PDB entry 9FFT | electron microscopy, 3.10 A resolution | chains B and F of the 6 polymer chains in the assembly

== Chain B ==
Protein: Gamma-aminobutyric acid receptor subunit beta-3
From: Homo sapiens
UniProt: P28472 (GBRB3_HUMAN); residues 1-448 here correspond to UniProt positions 26-473 (UniProt number = residue number + 25)
Amino-acid sequence (395 residues; numbered -53 to 448; 107 numbers in that range are skipped by the numbering (no residue carries them; nothing is unmodelled there); the number before each row is that of its first residue; numbers below 1 keep their minus sign (Met-53 is residue -53)):
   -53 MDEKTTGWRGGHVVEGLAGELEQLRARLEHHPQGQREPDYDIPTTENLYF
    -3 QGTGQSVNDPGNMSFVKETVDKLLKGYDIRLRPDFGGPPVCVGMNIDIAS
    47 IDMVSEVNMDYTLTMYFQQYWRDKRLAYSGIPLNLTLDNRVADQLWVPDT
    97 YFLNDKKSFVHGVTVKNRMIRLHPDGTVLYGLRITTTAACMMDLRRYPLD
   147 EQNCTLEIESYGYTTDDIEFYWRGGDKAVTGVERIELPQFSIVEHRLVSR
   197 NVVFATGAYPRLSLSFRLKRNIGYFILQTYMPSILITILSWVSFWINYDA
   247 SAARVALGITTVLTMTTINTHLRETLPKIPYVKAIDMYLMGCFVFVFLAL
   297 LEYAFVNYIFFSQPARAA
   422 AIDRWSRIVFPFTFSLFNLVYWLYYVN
Not modelled in the structure: -53 to 7, 448
Differences from the reference sequence: initiating methionine (-53); expression tag (-52 to 0); linker (308-314)
Disulfide bonds: Cys136-Cys150
Covalent attachments: N-acetylglucosamine (NAG) linked to Asn80; glycan linked to Asn149
Residues lining bound ligands: gamma-amino-butanoic acid (ABU): Tyr97, Glu155, Ser156, Tyr157, Phe200, Thr202, Tyr205
UniProt features mapped onto this chain:
  - binding site (benzamidine): Asp95 to Tyr97, Glu155 to Tyr157, Phe200
  - binding site (4-aminobutanoate): Tyr97, Glu155, Tyr157, Thr202
  - binding site (histamine): Tyr97, Ser156, Tyr157, Thr202
  - glycosylation (N-linked (GlcNAc...) asparagine): Asn8, Asn80, Asn149

== Chain F ==
Protein: Megabody25, Outer membrane protein
From: Lama glama
UniProt: B5Z8H1 (B5Z8H1_HELPG); the construct has insertions or renumbered stretches relative to UniProt, so the offset changes along the chain: 14-234 = UniProt 226-446; 235-403 = UniProt 53-221
Amino-acid sequence (522 residues; each row starts with the number of its first residue):
     2 QVQLVESGGGLVQTKTTTSVIDTTNDAQNLLTQAQTIVNTLKDYCPILIA
    52 KSSSSNGGTNNANTPSWQTAGGGKNSCATFGAEFSAASDMINNAQKIVQE
   102 TQQLSANQPKNITQPHNLNLNSPSSLTALAQKMLKNAQSQAEILKLANQV
   152 ESDFNKLSSGHLKDYIGKCDASAISSANMTMQNQKNNWGNGCAGVEETQS
   202 LLKTSAADFNNQTPQINQAQNLANTLIQELGNNTYEQLSRLLTNDNGTNS
   252 KTSAQAINQAVNNLNERAKTLAGGTTNSPAYQATLLALRSVLGLWNSMGY
   302 AVICGGYTKSPGENNQKDFHYTDENGNGTTINCGGSTNSNGTHSYNGTNT
   352 LKADKNVSLSIEQYEKIHEAYQILSKALKQAGLAPLNSKGEKLEAHVTTS
   402 KYGSLRLSCAASGHTFNYPIMGWFRQAPGKEREFVGAISWSGGSTSYADS
   452 VKDRFTISRDNAKNTVYLEMNNLKPEDTAVYYCAAKGRYSGGLYYPTNYD
   502 YWGQGTQVTVSSHHHHHHEPEA
Not modelled in the structure: 10-405, 511-523
Disulfide bonds: Cys410-Cys484

== Interface between chain B and chain F ==
Contacting residue pairs - 6 pairs, chain B then chain F:
  Lys173(B) - Asp450(F)  salt bridge
  Lys173(B) - Lys453(F)
  Glu179(B) - Ile421(F)
  Glu179(B) - Leu494(F)
  Arg180(B) - Gly492(F)  hydrogen bond (side chain-backbone)
  Glu182(B) - Arg489(F)  salt bridge
Other interface residues (no listed pair), chain F (9 interface residues in all): Pro420, Ser440, Ser445

== In short ==
The interface between chain B and chain F involves 4 residues on one side and 9 on the other; the contacts
include 1 hydrogen bond and 2 salt bridges. Polar contacts include Lys173(B)-Asp450(F), Glu182(B)-Arg489(F)
and Arg180(B)-Gly492(F). Chain B binds gamma-amino-butanoic acid.
Chain B is Gamma-aminobutyric acid receptor subunit beta-3 (Homo sapiens) and chain F is Megabody25, Outer
membrane protein (Lama glama); the structure, Cryo-EM structure of the alpha1beta3 GABA(A) receptor in complex
with GABA and Mb25 in the short-lived ..., was determined by electron microscopy.
